3LSY - chains A and B; structure by X-ray diffraction, 2.85 A resolution.

== Chain A (and B) ==
Name: Enoyl-ACP reductase
Organism: Plasmodium falciparum
Notes: EC 1.3.1.9; chain B of this document is another copy of the same molecule, construct and numbering; everything in this record applies to it too
UniProt: Q9BJJ9 (Q9BJJ9_PLAFA); numbering as in UniProt (aligned over 96-424)
Chain sequence (329 residues; row label = number of the first residue in the row):
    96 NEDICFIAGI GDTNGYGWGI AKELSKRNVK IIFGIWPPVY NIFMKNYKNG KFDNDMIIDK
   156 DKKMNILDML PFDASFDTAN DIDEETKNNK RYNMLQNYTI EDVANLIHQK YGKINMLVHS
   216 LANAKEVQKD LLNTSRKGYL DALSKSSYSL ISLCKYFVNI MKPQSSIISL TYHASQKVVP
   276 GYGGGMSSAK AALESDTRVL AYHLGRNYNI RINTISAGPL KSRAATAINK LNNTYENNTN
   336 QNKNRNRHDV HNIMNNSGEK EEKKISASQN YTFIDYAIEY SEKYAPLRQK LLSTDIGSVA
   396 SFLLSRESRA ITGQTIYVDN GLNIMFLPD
Unresolved in the structure: 325-366
Ligand contacts:
  - 3-hydroxy-4-phenoxybenzaldehyde (FT0): Ala217, Asn218, Ala219, Val222, Tyr267, Tyr277, Met281, Lys285, Pro314, Leu315, Ala319, Ala320, Ile323, Phe368, Ile369
  - NAD (nicotinamide-adenine-dinucleotide): Gly104, Ile105, Gly106, Asp107, Gly110, Tyr111, Gly112, Trp131, Val134, Phe167, Asp168, Ala169, Ser170, Ser215, Leu216, Ala217, Asn218, Lys240, Leu265, Thr266, Tyr267, Tyr277, Met281, Lys285, Ala312, Gly313, Pro314, Leu315, Ser317, Ala319, Ala320, Ile369

== Chain A / chain B interface ==
Contacting residue pairs (77):
  Arg122(A) with Glu402(B), salt bridge
  Arg293(A) with Ile419(B)
  Ala296(A) with Pro381(B); Ile419(B), hydrophobic
  Tyr297(A) with Met420(B), hydrophobic; Asp424(B)
  Gly300(A) with Pro381(B); Leu382(B)
  Arg301(A) with Lys378(B), hydrogen bond (side chain-backbone); Tyr379(B), hydrogen bond (side chain-backbone); Ala380(B), hydrogen bond (side chain-backbone); Pro381(B), hydrogen bond (backbone-backbone); Arg383(B); Asp424(B), salt bridge
  Asn304(A) with Gln384(B)
  Arg306(A) with Leu382(B)
  Lys378(A) with Arg301(B)
  Tyr379(A) with Arg301(B), hydrogen bond (backbone-side chain)
  Ala380(A) with Arg301(B), hydrogen bond (backbone-side chain)
  Pro381(A) with Ala296(B); Tyr297(B), hydrophobic; Gly300(B); Arg301(B), hydrogen bond (backbone-backbone)
  Leu382(A) with Gly300(B); Asn304(B); Arg404(B)
  Gln384(A) with Asn304(B); Arg404(B)
  Lys385(A) with Arg404(B), hydrogen bond (backbone-side chain)
  Leu386(A) with Ala405(B), hydrophobic
  Leu387(A) with Arg404(B)
  Asp390(A) with Arg404(B), salt bridge; Ala405(B)
  Ser393(A) with Glu402(B), hydrogen bond (side chain-backbone)
  Val394(A) with Phe397(B), hydrophobic; Ile406(B), hydrophobic
  Phe397(A) with Ser393(B); Val394(B), hydrophobic; Phe397(B), hydrophobic
  Glu402(A) with Arg122(B), salt bridge; Ser393(B), hydrogen bond (backbone-side chain)
  Arg404(A) with Leu382(B); Gln384(B); Lys385(B), hydrogen bond (side chain-backbone); Leu387(B); Asp390(B), salt bridge
  Ala405(A) with Leu386(B), hydrophobic; Asp390(B); Val413(B), hydrophobic; Asp414(B), hydrogen bond (backbone-backbone); Asn415(B), hydrogen bond (backbone-backbone)
  Ile406(A) with Val394(B), hydrophobic; Tyr412(B); Val413(B), hydrophobic
  Thr407(A) with Pro381(B); Leu382(B); Asn415(B); Gly416(B)
  Gly408(A) with Ile419(B)
  Gln409(A) with Tyr412(B); Asn418(B), hydrogen bond; Ile419(B)
  Tyr412(A) with Ile406(B); Gln409(B)
  Val413(A) with Ala405(B)
  Asp414(A) with Ala405(B), hydrogen bond (backbone-backbone)
  Asn415(A) with Ala405(B), hydrogen bond (backbone-backbone); Thr407(B)
  Gly416(A) with Thr407(B)
  Asn418(A) with Gln409(B), hydrogen bond
  Ile419(A) with Arg293(B); Ala296(B), hydrophobic; Gly408(B); Gln409(B)
  Met420(A) with Tyr297(B), hydrophobic
  Asp424(A) with Tyr297(B), hydrogen bond; Arg301(B), salt bridge
Interface residues without a listed pair, chain A (39 interface residues in all): Glu118, Ile411
Interface residues without a listed pair, chain B (41 interface residues in all): Glu118, Ile305, Arg306, Ile411

== Overview ==
Chain A and chain B form an interface of 39 and 41 residues respectively, with 18 hydrogen bonds and 6 salt
bridges. Polar contacts include Arg122(A)-Glu402(B), Arg301(A)-Asp424(B) and Asp390(A)-Arg404(B). Bound to
chain A: NAD and 3-hydroxy-4-phenoxybenzaldehyde.
Both chains are Enoyl-ACP reductase (Plasmodium falciparum). Entry 3LSY (Enoyl-ACP Reductase from Plasmodium
falciparum (PfENR) in complex with triclosan variant T0) was determined by X-ray diffraction together with
3LT0, 3LT1, 3LT2 and 3LT4 from the same study.
